PDB entry 9DMQ | electron microscopy, 2.06 A resolution | chains D and G of the 7 polymer chains in the assembly

Chain D:
Name: Acetylcholine receptor subunit delta
Organism: Homo sapiens
UniProt: Q07001 (ACHD_HUMAN); residues -20 to 496 here correspond to UniProt positions 1-517 (UniProt number = residue number + 21)
Sequence (517 residues; row label = number of the first residue in the row; numbers below 1 keep their minus sign (Met-20 is residue -20)):
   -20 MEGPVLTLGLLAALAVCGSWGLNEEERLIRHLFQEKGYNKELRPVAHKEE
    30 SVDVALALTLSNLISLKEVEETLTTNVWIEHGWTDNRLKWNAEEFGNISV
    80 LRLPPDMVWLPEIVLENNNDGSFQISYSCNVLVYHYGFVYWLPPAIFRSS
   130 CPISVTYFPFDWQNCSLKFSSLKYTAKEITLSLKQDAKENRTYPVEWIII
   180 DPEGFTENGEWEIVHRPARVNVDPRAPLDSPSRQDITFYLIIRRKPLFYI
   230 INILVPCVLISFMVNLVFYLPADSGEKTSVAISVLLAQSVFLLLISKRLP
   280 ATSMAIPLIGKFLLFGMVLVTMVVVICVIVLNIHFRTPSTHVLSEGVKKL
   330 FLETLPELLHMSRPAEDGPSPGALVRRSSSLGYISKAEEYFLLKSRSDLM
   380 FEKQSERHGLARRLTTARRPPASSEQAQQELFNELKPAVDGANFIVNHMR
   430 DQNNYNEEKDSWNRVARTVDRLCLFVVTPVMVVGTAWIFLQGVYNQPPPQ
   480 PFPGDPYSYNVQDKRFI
Unresolved in the structure: -20 to 0, 345-407
Curated features (UniProtKB/Swiss-Prot):
  - modified residue: Tyr369 (Phosphotyrosine)
  - glycosylation (N-linked (GlcNAc...) asparagine): Asn76, Asn143
Disulfides: Cys130-Cys144
Covalent attachments: N-acetylglucosamine (NAG) linked to Asn76, Asn143, Asn169

Chain G:
Name: Fab3 light chain
Organism: Homo sapiens
Sequence (235 residues; numbered 1 to 235; the number before each row is that of its first residue):
     1 MGWSCIILFLVATATGVHSDIVMTQSPGTLSLSPGERATLSCRASQHVTG
    51 NCLAWYQQKPDQAPRLLIYDASTRATGVPDRFSGSGSRTDFTLTISRLEP
   101 EDFAVYHCQQYGDSPPWTFGQGTKVEIKRTVAAPSVFIFPPSDEQLKSGT
   151 ASVVCLLNNFYPREAKVQWKVDNALQSGNSQESVTEQDSKDSTYSLSSTL
   201 TLSKADYEKHKVYACEVTHQGLSSPVTKSFNRGEC
Unresolved in the structure: 1-19, 233-235
Disulfides: Cys42-Cys108, Cys155-Cys215

Chain D / chain G interface:
Residue-residue contacts (9; chain D residue first):
  Ala25(D) - Gly50(G)
  His26(D) - His47(G)
  His26(D) - Asn51(G)  hydrogen bond
  His26(D) - Ser87(G)
  His26(D) - Arg88(G)
  Glu28(D) - Arg88(G)  salt bridge
  Glu29(D) - His47(G)  salt bridge
  Glu29(D) - Thr49(G)
  Glu29(D) - Gly50(G)  hydrogen bond (side chain-backbone)
Other interface residues (no listed pair), chain G (7 interface residues in all): Val48
Interface features reported in the paper:
  - pairs named by the authors: Glu29(D)-Gly50(G) (backbone contact)
  - epitope / paratope residues, chain D: Glu29(D)
  - epitope / paratope residues, chain G: Gly50(G), Arg88(G)

Summary:
4 residues of chain D face 7 of chain G across their interface; the contacts include 2 hydrogen bonds and 2
salt bridges. Among the polar pairs are Glu28(D)-Arg88(G), Glu29(D)-His47(G) and His26(D)-Asn51(G). The
authors report a backbone contact between Glu29(D) and Gly50(G). From the paper: epitope/paratope residues
Glu29(D) and Gly50(G) among others.
Chain D is Acetylcholine receptor subunit delta and chain G is Fab3 light chain, both from Homo sapiens; the
structure, Human muscle nAChR with fab3-bound, was determined by electron microscopy (same publication as
9DMG, 9DMH, 9DMJ, 9DMK, 9DML, 9DMS and 9DMT).
